4NTY - chains B and C of the 3 polymer chains in the assembly; structure by X-ray diffraction, 2.65 A resolution.

== Chain B ==
Protein: Neurotoxin MitTx-alpha
From: Micrurus tener tener
UniProt: G9I929 (IVBMA_MICTN); residues 1-60 here correspond to UniProt positions 25-84 (UniProt number = residue number + 24)
Amino-acid sequence (60 residues; numbered 1 to 60; the number before each row is that of its first residue):
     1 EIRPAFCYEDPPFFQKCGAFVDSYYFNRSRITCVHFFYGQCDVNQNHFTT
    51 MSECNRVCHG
Modified positions: Glu1 (pyroglutamic acid; PCA)
Disulfides: Cys7-Cys58, Cys17-Cys41, Cys33-Cys54
Ion coordination: Cs+ near Gln45 (its only coordinating residue here)

== Chain C ==
Protein: Basic phospholipase A2 homolog Tx-beta
From: Micrurus tener tener
UniProt: G9I930 (PA2HB_MICTN); residues 1-119 here correspond to UniProt positions 31-149 (UniProt number = residue number + 30)
Amino-acid sequence (119 residues; each row starts with the number of its first residue):
     1 NLNQFRLMIKCTNDRVWADFVDYGCYCVARDSNTPVDDLDRCCQAQKQCY
    51 DEAVKVHGCKPLVMFYSFECRYLASDLDCSGNNTKCRNFVCNCDRTATLC
   101 ILTATYNRNNHKIDPSRCQ
Not modelled in the structure: 119
Disulfides: Cys11-Cys70, Cys25-Cys118, Cys27-Cys43, Cys42-Cys100, Cys49-Cys93, Cys59-Cys86, Cys79-Cys91
Ion coordination: Cs+ site 1: Asn3 (shared with 2 residues of chain A); Cs+ site 2 near Phe68 (its only coordinating residue here); Cs+ site 3 near Ser80 (its only coordinating residue here)

== Chain B / chain C interface ==
Pairs across the interface (22):
  Glu1(B) - Tyr72(C)  hydrogen bond (backbone-backbone)
  Glu1(B) - Leu73(C)
  Glu1(B) - Ala74(C)
  Ile2(B) - Cys11(C)
  Ile2(B) - Thr12(C)
  Ile2(B) - Asn13(C)
  Ile2(B) - Asp14(C)
  Arg3(B) - Lys10(C)  hydrogen bond (side chain-backbone)
  Arg3(B) - Cys11(C)  hydrogen bond (side chain-backbone)
  Arg3(B) - Cys70(C)
  Arg3(B) - Tyr72(C)
  Pro4(B) - Tyr72(C)
  Ala5(B) - Tyr72(C)  hydrophobic
  Tyr8(B) - Cys70(C)
  Tyr8(B) - Arg71(C)  hydrogen bond (side chain-backbone)
  Tyr8(B) - Tyr72(C)  hydrophobic
  Arg28(B) - Cys70(C)
  Ile31(B) - Leu7(C)
  Ile31(B) - Lys10(C)  hydrogen bond (backbone-side chain)
  Ile31(B) - Cys11(C)  hydrophobic
  His59(B) - Lys10(C)  hydrogen bond
  Gly60(B) - Asp14(C)
Other interface residues (no listed pair), chain B (11 interface residues in all): Arg30
Other interface residues (no listed pair), chain C (12 interface residues in all): Phe68

== In short ==
11 residues of chain B face 12 of chain C across their interface; the contacts include 6 hydrogen bonds. Polar
pairs include Arg3(B)-Lys10(C), Arg3(B)-Cys11(C) and Tyr8(B)-Arg71(C).
Chain B is Neurotoxin MitTx-alpha and chain C is Basic phospholipase A2 homolog Tx-beta, both from Micrurus
tener tener; the structure, Cesium sites in the crystal structure of acid-sensing ion channel in complex with
snake toxin, was determined by X-ray diffraction, deposited together with 4NTW and 4NTX.
